8YJR - chains D and E of the 8 polymer chains in the assembly; structure by electron microscopy, 3.51 A resolution.

== Chain D ==
Molecule: Flap endonuclease 1
From: Homo sapiens
Notes: EC 3.1.-.-
UniProtKB: P39748 (FEN1_HUMAN); residue numbers follow UniProt; this construct covers 1-380
Sequence (380 residues; row label = number of the first residue in the row):
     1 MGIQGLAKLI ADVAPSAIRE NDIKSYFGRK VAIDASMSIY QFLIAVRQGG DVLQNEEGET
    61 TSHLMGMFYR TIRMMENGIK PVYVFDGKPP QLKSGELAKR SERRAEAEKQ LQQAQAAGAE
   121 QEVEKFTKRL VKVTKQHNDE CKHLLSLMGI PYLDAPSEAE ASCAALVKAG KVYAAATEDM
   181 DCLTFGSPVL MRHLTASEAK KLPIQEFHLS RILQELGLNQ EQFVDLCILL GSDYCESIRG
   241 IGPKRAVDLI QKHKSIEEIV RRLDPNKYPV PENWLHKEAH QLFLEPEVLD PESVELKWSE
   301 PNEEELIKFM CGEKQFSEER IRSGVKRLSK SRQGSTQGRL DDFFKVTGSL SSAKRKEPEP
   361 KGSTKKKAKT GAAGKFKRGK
Not modelled in the structure: 1, 354-380
UniProt features mapped onto this chain:
  - region: Thr-336 to Phe-344 (Interaction with PCNA)
  - binding site (Mg(2+)): Asp-34, Asp-86, Glu-158, Glu-160, Asp-179, Asp-181, Asp-233
  - binding site (DNA): Arg-47, Arg-70, Glu-158, Gly-231, Asp-233
  - modified residue: Arg-19 (Symmetric dimethylarginine), Lys-80 (N6-acetyllysine), Arg-100 (Symmetric dimethylarginine), Arg-104 (Symmetric dimethylarginine), Ser-187 (Phosphoserine), Arg-192 (Symmetric dimethylarginine), Ser-197 (Phosphoserine), Ser-255 (Phosphoserine), Ser-293 (Phosphoserine), Ser-335 (Phosphoserine), Thr-336 (Phosphothreonine), Lys-354 (N6-acetyllysine), Thr-364 (Phosphothreonine), Lys-375 (N6-acetyllysine), Lys-377 (N6-acetyllysine), Lys-380 (N6-acetyllysine)
  - mutagenesis: Arg-29 (R29A: No significant effect on exonuclease activity or flap endonuclease activity), Asp-34 (D34A: Loss of flap endonuclease activity but substrate binding activity is retained), Arg-47 (R47A: Significantly reduced exonuclease activity and reduced substrate binding. The positions of the cleavage sites are also shifted), Arg-70 (R70A: Loss of exonuclease activity and reduced endonuclease activity. Reduced substrate binding), Arg-73 (R73A: No significant effect on exonuclease activity or flap endonuclease activity), Lys-80 (K80A: No significant effect on exonuclease activity or flap endonuclease activity), Asp-86 (D86A: Loss of flap endonuclease activity but substrate binding activity is retained), Arg-103 (R103A: No effect on flap endonuclease activity or substrate binding), Glu-158 (E158A: Loss of flap endonuclease activity and substrate binding), Asp-179 (D179A: No effect on flap endonuclease activity or substrate binding), Asp-181 (D181A: Loss of flap endonuclease activity but substrate binding activity is retained), Ser-187 (S187A: Fails to translocate from nucleoli to the nuclear plasma; S187D: Diminishes nucleolar localization), 3 further mutagenesis entries in UniProt

== Chain E ==
Molecule: parent DNA
From: Homo sapiens
Sequence (31 nucleotides; each row starts with the number of its first residue; numbering starts at 0):
     0 TTTTTTTATA AATAAATTTA AAAAAAATAT A

== Chain D / chain E interface ==
Pairs across the interface - 35 pairs, chain D then chain E:
  Gln-41(D) with DA11(E), hydrogen bond to the phosphate; DT12(E), sugar contact
  Phe-42(D) with DT12(E), sugar contact; DA13(E), phosphate contact
  Ile-44(D) with DA11(E), base contact
  Ala-45(D) with DA11(E), sugar contact; DT12(E), hydrogen bond to the base
  Val-46(D) with DT12(E), base contact
  Tyr-69(D) with DA13(E), phosphate contact; DA14(E), phosphate contact; DA15(E), hydrogen bond to the phosphate
  Arg-70(D) with DA13(E), salt bridge to the phosphate
  Arg-73(D) with DA14(E), salt bridge to the phosphate
  Lys-125(D) with DA9(E), salt bridge to the phosphate; DA10(E), phosphate contact
  Lys-128(D) with DA11(E), salt bridge to the phosphate
  Arg-129(D) with DA9(E), salt bridge to the phosphate; DA10(E), base contact
  Thr-195(D) with DA13(E), phosphate contact
  Ala-196(D) with DA13(E), hydrogen bond to the phosphate; DA14(E), phosphate contact
  Ile-238(D) with DT4(E), phosphate contact
  Arg-239(D) with DT3(E), phosphate contact; DT4(E), hydrogen bond to the phosphate; DT5(E), salt bridge to the phosphate
  Gly-240(D) with DT3(E), sugar contact
  Ile-241(D) with DT4(E), phosphate contact
  Gly-242(D) with DT3(E), hydrogen bond to the phosphate; DT4(E), phosphate contact
  Pro-243(D) with DT3(E), phosphate contact
  Lys-244(D) with DT3(E), hydrogen bond to the phosphate
  Arg-245(D) with DT2(E), phosphate contact; DT3(E), hydrogen bond to the phosphate
  Arg-320(D) with DA14(E), phosphate contact; DA15(E), salt bridge to the phosphate
Interface residues without a listed pair, chain D (26 interface residues in all): Tyr-40, Gly-66, Ser-197, Lys-201
Interface residues without a listed pair, chain E (12 interface residues in all): DT8

== Overview ==
26 residues of chain D face 12 of chain E across their interface; the contacts include 8 hydrogen bonds and 7
salt bridges. Polar contacts include Ala-45(D)/DT12(E), Gln-41(D)/DA11(E) and Tyr-69(D)/DA15(E). UniProt lists
7 Mg2+-binding residues, 5 DNA-binding residues and 15 mutagenesis sites on chain D.
Chain D is Flap endonuclease 1 and chain E is parent DNA, both from Homo sapiens; the structure, Structure of
the human endogenous PCNA-FEN1 complex - State D, was determined by electron microscopy together with 8YJH,
8YJL, 8YJQ, 8YJS, 8YJU, 8YJV, 8YJW and 8YJZ from the same study.
